3RZO - chains A and T of the 12 polymer chains in the assembly; structure by X-ray diffraction, 3.00 A resolution.

[Chain A]
Protein: DNA-directed RNA polymerase II subunit RPB1
Source organism: Saccharomyces cerevisiae S288c
Notes: EC 2.7.7.6
UniProtKB: P04050 (RPB1_YEAST); residues 1-1733 here = UniProt positions 1-1733
Chain sequence (1733 residues; each row starts with the number of its first residue):
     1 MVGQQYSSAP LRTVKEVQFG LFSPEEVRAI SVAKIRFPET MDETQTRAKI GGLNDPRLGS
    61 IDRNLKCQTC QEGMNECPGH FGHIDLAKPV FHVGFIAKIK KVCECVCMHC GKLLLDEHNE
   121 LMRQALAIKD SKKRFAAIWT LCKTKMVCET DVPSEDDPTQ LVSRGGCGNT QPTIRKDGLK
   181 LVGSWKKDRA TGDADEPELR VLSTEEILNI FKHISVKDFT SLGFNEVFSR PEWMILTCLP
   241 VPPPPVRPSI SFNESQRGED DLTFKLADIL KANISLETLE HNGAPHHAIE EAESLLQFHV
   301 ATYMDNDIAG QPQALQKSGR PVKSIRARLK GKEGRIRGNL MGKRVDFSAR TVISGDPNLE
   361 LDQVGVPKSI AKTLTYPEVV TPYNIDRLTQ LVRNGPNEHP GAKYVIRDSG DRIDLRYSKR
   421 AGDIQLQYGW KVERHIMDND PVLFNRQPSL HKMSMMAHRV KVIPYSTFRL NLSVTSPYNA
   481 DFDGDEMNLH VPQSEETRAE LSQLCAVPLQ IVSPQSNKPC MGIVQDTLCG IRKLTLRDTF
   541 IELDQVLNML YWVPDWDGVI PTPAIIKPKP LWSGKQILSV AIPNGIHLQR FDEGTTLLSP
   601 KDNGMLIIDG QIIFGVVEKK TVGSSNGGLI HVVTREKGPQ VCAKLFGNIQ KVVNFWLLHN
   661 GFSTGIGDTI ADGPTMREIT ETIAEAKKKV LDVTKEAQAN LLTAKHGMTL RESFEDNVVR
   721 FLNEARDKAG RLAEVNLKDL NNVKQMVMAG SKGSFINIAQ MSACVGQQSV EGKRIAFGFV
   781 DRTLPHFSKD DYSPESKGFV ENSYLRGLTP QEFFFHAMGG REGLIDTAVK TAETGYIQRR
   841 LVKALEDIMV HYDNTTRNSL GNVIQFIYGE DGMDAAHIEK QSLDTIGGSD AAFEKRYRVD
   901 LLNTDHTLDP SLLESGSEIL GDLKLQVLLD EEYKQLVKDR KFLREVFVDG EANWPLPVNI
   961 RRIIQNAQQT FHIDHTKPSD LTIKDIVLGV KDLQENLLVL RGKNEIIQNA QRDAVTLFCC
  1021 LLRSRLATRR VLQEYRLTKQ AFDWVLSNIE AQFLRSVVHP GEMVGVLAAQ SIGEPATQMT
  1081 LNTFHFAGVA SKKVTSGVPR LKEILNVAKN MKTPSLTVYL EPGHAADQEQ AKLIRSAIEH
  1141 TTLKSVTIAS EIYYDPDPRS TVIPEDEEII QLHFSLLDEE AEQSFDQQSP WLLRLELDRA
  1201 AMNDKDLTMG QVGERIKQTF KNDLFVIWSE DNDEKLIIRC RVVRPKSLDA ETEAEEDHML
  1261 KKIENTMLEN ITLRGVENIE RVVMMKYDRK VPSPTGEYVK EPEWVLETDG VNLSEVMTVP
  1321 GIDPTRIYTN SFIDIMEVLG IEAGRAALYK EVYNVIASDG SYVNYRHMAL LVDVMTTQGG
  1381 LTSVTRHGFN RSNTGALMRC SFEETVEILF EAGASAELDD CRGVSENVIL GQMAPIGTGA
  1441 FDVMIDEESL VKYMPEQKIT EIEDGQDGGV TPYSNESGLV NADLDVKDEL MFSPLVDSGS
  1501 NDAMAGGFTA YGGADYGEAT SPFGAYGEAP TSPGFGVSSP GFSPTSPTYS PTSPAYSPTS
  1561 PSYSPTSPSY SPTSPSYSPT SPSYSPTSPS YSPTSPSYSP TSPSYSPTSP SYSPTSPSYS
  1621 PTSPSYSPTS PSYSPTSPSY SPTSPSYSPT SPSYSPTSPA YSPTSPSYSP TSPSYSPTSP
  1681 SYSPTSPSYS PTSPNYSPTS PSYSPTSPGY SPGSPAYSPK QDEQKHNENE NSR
Not modelled in the structure: 1-2, 155-160, 187-198, 1177-1186, 1244-1253, 1446-1733
UniProt features mapped onto this chain:
  - region: Pro248 to Asp260 (Lid loop), Asn306 to Lys323 (Rudder loop), Pro810 to Glu822 (Bridging helix)
  - binding site (Zn(2+)): Cys67, Cys70, Cys77, His80, Cys107, Cys110, Cys148, Cys167
  - binding site (Mg(2+)): Asp481, Asp483, Asp485
  - modified residue: Thr1471 (Phosphothreonine)
  - cross-link (Glycyl lysine isopeptide (Lys-Gly)): Lys695 (interchain with G-Cter in ubiquitin), Lys1246 (interchain with G-Cter in ubiquitin), Lys1350 (interchain with G-Cter in ubiquitin)
  - natural variant: Ser1653 to Pro1659 (deletion: In strain: A364A)
  - mutagenesis: Lys1246 (K1246R: Impairs ubiquitination during transcription stress)

[Chain T]
Molecule: 29-nt DNA strand
Sequence (29 nucleotides; each row starts with the number of its first residue):
     1 CTACCGATAA GCAGACGATC CTCTCGATG
Not modelled in the structure: 1-15, 24-29

[Interface between chain A and chain T]
Pairs across the interface - 18 pairs, chain A then chain T:
  Lys332(A) with DT19(T), salt bridge to the phosphate; DC20(T), salt bridge to the phosphate
  Arg337(A) with DA18(T), salt bridge to the phosphate
  Arg344(A) with DT22(T), salt bridge to the phosphate
  Arg350(A) with DC21(T), phosphate contact
  Gln447(A) with DC20(T), sugar contact; DC21(T), sugar contact
  Pro448(A) with DC20(T), sugar contact
  Thr831(A) with DT19(T), sugar contact
  Ala832(A) with DT19(T), sugar contact
  Gly835(A) with DT19(T), sugar contact
  Tyr836(A) with DG17(T), phosphate contact; DA18(T), sugar contact
  Arg1386(A) with DC16(T), base contact; DG17(T), hydrogen bond to the base
  Glu1403(A) with DG17(T), phosphate contact
  Glu1404(A) with DG17(T), hydrogen bond to the phosphate
  Glu1407(A) with DC16(T), sugar contact
Interface residues without a listed pair, chain A (16 interface residues in all): Lys330, Arg839

[In short]
The interface between chain A and chain T involves 16 residues on one side and 7 on the other, with 2 hydrogen
bonds and 4 salt bridges. Polar pairs include Arg1386(A)-DG17(T), Glu1404(A)-DG17(T) and Lys332(A)-DT19(T).
Chain A is DNA-directed RNA polymerase II subunit RPB1 (Saccharomyces cerevisiae S288c) and chain T is a 29-nt
DNA strand; the structure, RNA Polymerase II Initiation Complex with a 4-nt RNA, was determined by X-ray
diffraction together with 3RZD, 3S14, 3S15, 3S16, 3S17, 3S1M and 5 further entries from the same study.
